Entry 2VHI (X-ray diffraction, 3.30 A resolution); this record covers chains F and G of the 8 polymer chains in the assembly.

[Chain F (and G)]
Name: CG3027-pa
Organism: Drosophila melanogaster
Notes: EC 3.5.1.6; chain G of this document is another copy of the same molecule, construct and numbering; everything in this record applies to it too
Reference sequence: Q9VI04 (Q9VI04_DROME); residue numbers follow UniProt; this construct covers 1-386
Amino-acid sequence (405 residues; row label = number of the first residue in the row):
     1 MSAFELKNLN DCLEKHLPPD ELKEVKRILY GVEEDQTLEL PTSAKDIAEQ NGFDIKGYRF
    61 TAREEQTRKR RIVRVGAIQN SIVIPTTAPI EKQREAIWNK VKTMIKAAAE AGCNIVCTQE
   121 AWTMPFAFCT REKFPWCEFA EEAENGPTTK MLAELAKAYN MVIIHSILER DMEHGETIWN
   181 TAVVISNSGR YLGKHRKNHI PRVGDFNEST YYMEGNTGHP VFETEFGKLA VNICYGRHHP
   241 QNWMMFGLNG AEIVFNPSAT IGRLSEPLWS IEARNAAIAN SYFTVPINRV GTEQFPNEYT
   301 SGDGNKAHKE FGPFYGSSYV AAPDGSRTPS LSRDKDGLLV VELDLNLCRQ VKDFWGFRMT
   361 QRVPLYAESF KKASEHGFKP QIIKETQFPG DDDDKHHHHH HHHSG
Unresolved in the structure: 1-7, 387-405 (chain G: 1-5, 387-405)

[How chain F and chain G interact]
Pairs across the interface - 53 pairs, chain F then chain G:
  Thr130(F) - Gly302(G)
  Arg131(F) - Arg131(G)
  Arg131(F) - Gly204(G)  hydrogen bond (side chain-backbone)
  Arg131(F) - Asn207(G)  hydrogen bond
  Arg131(F) - Thr300(G)  hydrogen bond (side chain-backbone)
  Arg131(F) - Ser301(G)
  Arg131(F) - Gly302(G)
  Glu132(F) - Gly302(G)
  Glu132(F) - Asp303(G)
  Glu173(F) - Phe378(G)
  His174(F) - Ala373(G)
  His174(F) - Glu375(G)  hydrogen bond (side chain-backbone)
  His174(F) - His376(G)
  His174(F) - Phe378(G)
  Arg202(F) - Arg202(G)
  Arg202(F) - Ser209(G)  hydrogen bond (side chain-backbone)
  Arg202(F) - Thr210(G)
  Arg202(F) - Met213(G)
  Gly204(F) - Arg131(G)  hydrogen bond (backbone-side chain)
  Asn207(F) - Arg131(G)  hydrogen bond
  Ser209(F) - Arg202(G)  hydrogen bond (backbone-side chain)
  Ser209(F) - Ser209(G)  hydrogen bond
  Thr210(F) - Arg202(G)
  Met213(F) - Arg202(G)
  Met213(F) - Glu214(G)
  Glu214(F) - Met213(G)
  Glu214(F) - Glu214(G)
  Asn216(F) - His376(G)  hydrogen bond (backbone-side chain)
  Thr217(F) - His376(G)
  Asn297(F) - Gly304(G)  hydrogen bond (side chain-backbone)
  Glu298(F) - Thr300(G)
  Glu298(F) - Lys306(G)
  Glu298(F) - Ala307(G)  hydrogen bond (side chain-backbone)
  Tyr299(F) - Thr300(G)
  Thr300(F) - Arg131(G)  hydrogen bond (backbone-side chain)
  Thr300(F) - Glu298(G)
  Thr300(F) - Tyr299(G)
  Thr300(F) - Thr300(G)  hydrogen bond (side chain-backbone)
  Gly302(F) - Thr130(G)
  Gly302(F) - Arg131(G)
  Gly302(F) - Glu132(G)
  Asp303(F) - Glu132(G)
  Gly304(F) - Asn297(G)
  Lys306(F) - Glu298(G)
  Ala307(F) - Glu298(G)  hydrogen bond (backbone-side chain)
  Ala373(F) - His174(G)
  Glu375(F) - His174(G)  hydrogen bond (backbone-side chain)
  His376(F) - His174(G)
  His376(F) - Asn216(G)  hydrogen bond (side chain-backbone)
  His376(F) - Thr217(G)
  Phe378(F) - Glu173(G)
  Phe378(F) - His174(G)
  Pro380(F) - Glu173(G)
Interface residues without a listed pair, chain F (30 interface residues in all): Arg196, Ser301
Interface residues without a listed pair, chain G (29 interface residues in all): Pro380

[Summary]
Chain F and chain G form an interface of 30 and 29 residues respectively; the contacts include 17 hydrogen
bonds. Polar pairs include Arg131(F)-Gly204(G), Arg131(F)-Asn207(G) and Arg131(F)-Thr300(G).
Both chains are CG3027-pa (Drosophila melanogaster). Entry 2VHI (Crystal structure of a pyrimidine degrading
enzyme from Drosophila melanogaster) was determined by X-ray diffraction, deposited together with 2VHH.
